PDB entry 9K8Q | X-ray diffraction, 3.30 A resolution | chains A and C of the 3 polymer chains in the assembly

== Chain A (and C) ==
Molecule: Spm14
Organism: Spiromastix sp. SCSIO F190
Notes: chain C of this document is another copy of the same molecule, construct and numbering; everything in this record applies to it too
Chain sequence (293 residues; numbered 1 to 293; the number before each row is that of its first residue):
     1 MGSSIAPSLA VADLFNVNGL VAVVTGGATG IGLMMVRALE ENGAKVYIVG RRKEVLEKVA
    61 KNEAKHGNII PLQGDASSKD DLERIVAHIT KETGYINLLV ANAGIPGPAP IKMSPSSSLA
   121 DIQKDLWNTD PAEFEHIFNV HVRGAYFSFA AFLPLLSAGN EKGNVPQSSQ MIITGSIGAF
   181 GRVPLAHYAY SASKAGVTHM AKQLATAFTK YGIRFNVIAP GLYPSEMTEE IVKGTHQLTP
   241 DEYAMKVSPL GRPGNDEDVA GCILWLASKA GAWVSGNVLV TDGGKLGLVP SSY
Not modelled in the structure: 1-8, 221-253, 281-293 (chain C: 1-6, 221-253, 281-293)

== How chain A and chain C interact ==
Pairs across the interface (42):
  Leu9(A) - Ala38(C)  hydrophobic
  Leu9(A) - Glu41(C)
  Leu9(A) - Asn42(C)
  Ala10(A) - Glu41(C)
  Ala10(A) - Asn42(C)
  Val11(A) - Val11(C)
  Val11(A) - Ala12(C)  hydrophobic
  Val11(A) - Phe15(C)
  Val11(A) - Asn42(C)  hydrogen bond (backbone-side chain)
  Val11(A) - Leu264(C)  hydrophobic
  Ala12(A) - Val11(C)  hydrophobic
  Leu14(A) - Ala260(C)  hydrophobic
  Phe15(A) - Val11(C)
  Phe15(A) - Phe15(C)  hydrophobic
  Phe15(A) - Gly261(C)
  Phe15(A) - Leu264(C)  hydrophobic
  Arg37(A) - Leu9(C)
  Ala38(A) - Leu9(C)  hydrophobic
  Glu41(A) - Leu9(C)
  Glu41(A) - Ala10(C)
  Asn42(A) - Leu9(C)  hydrogen bond (side chain-backbone)
  Asn42(A) - Ala10(C)
  Asn42(A) - Val11(C)  hydrogen bond (side chain-backbone)
  Glu257(A) - Leu14(C)
  Asp258(A) - Trp273(C)
  Ala260(A) - Leu9(C)  hydrophobic
  Ala260(A) - Leu14(C)  hydrophobic
  Gly261(A) - Phe15(C)
  Gly261(A) - Trp265(C)
  Gly261(A) - Ala270(C)
  Leu264(A) - Leu9(C)
  Leu264(A) - Val11(C)  hydrophobic
  Leu264(A) - Leu14(C)  hydrophobic
  Leu264(A) - Phe15(C)  hydrophobic
  Trp265(A) - Cys262(C)  hydrophobic
  Trp265(A) - Trp265(C)  hydrophobic
  Trp265(A) - Leu279(C)  hydrophobic
  Lys269(A) - Glu257(C)  salt bridge
  Ala270(A) - Gly261(C)
  Trp273(A) - Asn255(C)
  Trp273(A) - Glu257(C)
  Trp273(A) - Asp258(C)
Interface residues without a listed pair, chain A (20 interface residues in all): Cys262
Interface residues without a listed pair, chain C (22 interface residues in all): Ser8, Arg37

== In short ==
20 residues of chain A and 22 residues of chain C are in contact, with 3 hydrogen bonds and 1 salt bridge.
Polar pairs include Lys269(A)-Glu257(C), Val11(A)-Asn42(C) and Asn42(A)-Leu9(C).
Chain A and chain C are both Spm14 (Spiromastix sp. SCSIO F190); the structure, Structure of Promiscuous Short
Chain reductase Spm14, was determined by X-ray diffraction together with 9K8R from the same study.
